PDB entry 5IPL | X-ray diffraction, 3.60 A resolution | chains D and F of the 9 polymer chains in the assembly

[Chain D]
Protein: DNA-directed RNA polymerase subunit beta'
From: Escherichia coli
Notes: EC 2.7.7.6
Reference sequence: P0A8T7 (RPOC_ECOLI); residues 1-1407 here = UniProt positions 1-1407
Amino-acid sequence (1407 residues; each row starts with the number of its first residue):
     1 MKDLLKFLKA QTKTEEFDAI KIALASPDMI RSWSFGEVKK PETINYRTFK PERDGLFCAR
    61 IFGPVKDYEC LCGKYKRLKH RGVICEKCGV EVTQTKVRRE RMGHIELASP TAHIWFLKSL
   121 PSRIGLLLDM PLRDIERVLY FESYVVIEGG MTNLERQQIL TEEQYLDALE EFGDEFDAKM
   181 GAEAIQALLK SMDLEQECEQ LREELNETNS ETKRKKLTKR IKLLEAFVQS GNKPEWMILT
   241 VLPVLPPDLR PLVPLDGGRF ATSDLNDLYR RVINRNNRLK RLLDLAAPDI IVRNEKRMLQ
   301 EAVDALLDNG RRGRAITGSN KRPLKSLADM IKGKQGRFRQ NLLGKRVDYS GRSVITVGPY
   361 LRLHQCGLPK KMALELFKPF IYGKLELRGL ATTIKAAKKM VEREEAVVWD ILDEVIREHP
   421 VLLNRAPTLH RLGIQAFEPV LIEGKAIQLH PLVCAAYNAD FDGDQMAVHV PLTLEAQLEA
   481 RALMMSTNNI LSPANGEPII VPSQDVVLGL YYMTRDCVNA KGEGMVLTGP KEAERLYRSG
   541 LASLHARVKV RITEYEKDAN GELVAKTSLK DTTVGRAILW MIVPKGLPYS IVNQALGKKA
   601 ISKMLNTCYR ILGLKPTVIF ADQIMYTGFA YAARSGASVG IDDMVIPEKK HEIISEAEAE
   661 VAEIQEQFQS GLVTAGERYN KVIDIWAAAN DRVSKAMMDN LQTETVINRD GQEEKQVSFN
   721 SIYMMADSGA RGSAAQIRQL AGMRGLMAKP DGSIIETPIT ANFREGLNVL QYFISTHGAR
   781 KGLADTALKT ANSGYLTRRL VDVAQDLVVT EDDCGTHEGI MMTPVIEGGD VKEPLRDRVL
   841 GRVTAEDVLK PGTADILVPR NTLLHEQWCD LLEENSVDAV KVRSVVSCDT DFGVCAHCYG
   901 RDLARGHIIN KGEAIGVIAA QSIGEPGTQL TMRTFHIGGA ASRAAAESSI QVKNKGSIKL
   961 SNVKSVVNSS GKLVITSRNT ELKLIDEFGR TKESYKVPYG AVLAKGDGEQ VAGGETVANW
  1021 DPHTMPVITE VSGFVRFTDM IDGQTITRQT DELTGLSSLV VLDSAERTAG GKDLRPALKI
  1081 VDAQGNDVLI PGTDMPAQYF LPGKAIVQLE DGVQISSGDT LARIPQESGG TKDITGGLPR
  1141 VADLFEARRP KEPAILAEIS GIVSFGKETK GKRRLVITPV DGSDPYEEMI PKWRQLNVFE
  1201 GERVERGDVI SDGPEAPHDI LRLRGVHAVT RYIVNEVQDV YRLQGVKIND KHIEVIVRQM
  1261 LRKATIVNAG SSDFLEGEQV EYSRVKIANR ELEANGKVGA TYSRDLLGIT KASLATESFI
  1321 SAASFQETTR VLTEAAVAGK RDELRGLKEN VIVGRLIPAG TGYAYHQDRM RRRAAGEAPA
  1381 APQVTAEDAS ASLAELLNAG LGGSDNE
Disordered / not traced: 1-14, 943-1131, 1377-1407
Swiss-Prot annotation at these positions:
  - binding site (Zn(2+)): Cys70, Cys72, Cys85, Cys88, Cys814, Cys888, Cys895, Cys898
  - binding site (Mg(2+)): Asp460, Asp462, Asp464
  - modified residue: Lys983 (N6-acetyllysine)
  - mutagenesis: Gln504 (Q504P: Resistant to antibiotics salinamide A and B), Asn690 (N690D: Resistant to antibiotics salinamide A and B), Met697 (M697V: Resistant to antibiotics salinamide A and B), Ala735 (A735T: Resistant to antibiotics salinamide A and B), Arg738 (R738C/H/P/S: Resistant to antibiotics salinamide A and B), Ala748 (A748E: Resistant to antibiotics salinamide A and B), Pro758 (P758S/T: Resistant to antibiotics salinamide A and B), Phe763 (F763C: Resistant to antibiotics salinamide A and B), Ser775 (S775A: Resistant to antibiotics salinamide A and B), Ala779 (A779T/V: Resistant to antibiotics salinamide A and B), Arg780 (R780C: Resistant to antibiotics salinamide A and B), Gly782 (G782A/C: Resistant to antibiotics salinamide A and B), 1 further mutagenesis entry in UniProt
Metal / ion sites: Zn2+ site 1: Cys70, Cys72, Cys85, Cys88; Mg2+ site 1: Asp460 (together with diphosphate) (shared with 1 residue of chain C); Mg2+ site 2: Asp460, Asp462, Asp464 (shared with 1 residue of chain 3); Zn2+ site 2: Cys814, Cys888, Cys895
Residues lining bound ligands: diphosphate (DPO): Asp460, Arg731, Arg933, His936, Ile937
Reported in the primary citation:
  - Mg2+ coordination: Asp460
  - binding site for diphosphate: Asp460, Arg731, Arg933, His936
  - binding site for nascent RNA 4-mer: His936
  - catalytic residues: His936 (citing earlier work)
  - conformationally variable residues (helix shift): Asp785 to Lys789

[Chain F]
Protein: RNA polymerase sigma factor RpoS
From: Escherichia coli
Reference sequence: P13445 (RPOS_ECOLI); residue numbers follow UniProt; this construct covers 1-330
Amino-acid sequence (336 residues; row label = number of the first residue in the row):
     1 MGQNTLKVHD LNEDAEFDEN GVEVFDEKAL VEEEPSDNDL AEEELLSQGA TQRVLDATQL
    61 YLGEIGYSPL LTAEEEVYFA RRALRGDVAS RRRMIESNLR LVVKIARRYG NRGLALLDLI
   121 EEGNLGLIRA VEKFDPERGF RFSTYATWWI RQTIERAIMN QTRTIRLPIH IVKELNVYLR
   181 TARELSHKLD HEPSAEEIAE QLDKPVDDVS RMLRLNERIT SVDTPLGGDS EKALLDILAD
   241 EKENGPEDTT QDDDMKQSIV KWLFELNAKQ REVLARRFGL LGYEAATLED VGREIGLTRE
   301 RVRQIQVEGL RRLREILQTQ GLNIEALFLE HHHHHH
Disordered / not traced: 1-52, 330-336
Sequence notes: conflict Gly2 (Ser in P13445), Glu33 (Gln in P13445), Leu329 (Arg in P13445); expression tag (331-336)
Swiss-Prot annotation at these positions:
  - DNA-binding region: Leu288 to Val307 (H-T-H motif)
  - region: Asp56 to Ala89 (Sigma-70 factor domain-1)
  - motif: Asp118 to Glu121 (Interaction with polymerase core subunit RpoC)
  - mutagenesis: Lys173 (K173E: Eliminates RpoS proteolysis. Lack of interaction with RssB), Glu174 (E174T: 2-fold increase in RpoS half-life. Does not affect interaction with RssB), Val177 (V177K: 3-fold increase in RpoS half-life), Tyr178 (Y178L: Does not affect RpoS half-life)
Reported in the primary citation:
  - binding site for synthetic template strand DNA: Arg112, Ile158, Arg163, Asn176, Arg180, Arg183
  - binding site for synthetic template strand DNA: Lys173 (proposed by the authors, not directly observed)

[How chain D and chain F interact]
Residue-residue contacts (81):
  Glu42(D) - Arg166(F)  salt bridge
  Thr43(D) - Thr164(F)  hydrogen bond (side chain-backbone)
  Thr43(D) - Ile165(F)
  Ile44(D) - Ile165(F)
  Tyr46(D) - Ile165(F)  hydrophobic
  Tyr46(D) - Leu167(F)  hydrophobic
  Tyr46(D) - Pro168(F)
  Tyr46(D) - Ile171(F)
  Leu78(D) - Tyr283(F)  hydrogen bond (backbone-side chain)
  Lys79(D) - Tyr283(F)
  Lys79(D) - Glu284(F)  salt bridge
  Arg81(D) - Tyr283(F)
  Arg133(D) - Arg53(F)
  Glu136(D) - Leu55(F)
  Arg137(D) - Arg53(F)
  Tyr140(D) - Leu55(F)  hydrophobic
  Phe141(D) - Glu64(F)
  Glu142(D) - Arg53(F)
  Glu162(D) - Glu64(F)
  Asp248(D) - Lys242(F)  salt bridge
  Arg259(D) - Glu217(F)
  Arg259(D) - Thr220(F)
  Phe260(D) - Ile219(F)
  Phe260(D) - Thr220(F)  hydrogen bond (backbone-backbone)
  Ala261(D) - Thr220(F)
  Ala261(D) - Val222(F)
  Thr262(D) - Ile219(F)
  Thr262(D) - Thr220(F)  hydrogen bond (backbone-backbone)
  Thr262(D) - Ser221(F)
  Thr262(D) - Val222(F)  hydrogen bond (backbone-backbone)
  Ser263(D) - Val222(F)
  Ser263(D) - Asp223(F)
  Asp264(D) - Ser221(F)  hydrogen bond
  Asp264(D) - Asp223(F)  hydrogen bond (backbone-side chain)
  Arg270(D) - Gln161(F)  hydrogen bond (side chain-backbone)
  Arg270(D) - Thr164(F)  hydrogen bond
  Asn274(D) - Gln161(F)  hydrogen bond
  Arg275(D) - Asp118(F)  salt bridge
  Arg278(D) - Asp118(F)  salt bridge
  Arg278(D) - Glu121(F)
  Arg278(D) - Glu122(F)
  Leu282(D) - Glu121(F)
  Leu282(D) - Leu125(F)  hydrophobic
  Leu285(D) - Leu125(F)  hydrophobic
  Leu285(D) - Glu132(F)
  Pro288(D) - Ile95(F)  hydrophobic
  Pro288(D) - Glu96(F)
  Ile290(D) - Tyr61(F)  hydrophobic
  Ile290(D) - Glu64(F)
  Ile290(D) - Ile65(F)  hydrophobic
  Ile290(D) - Leu99(F)  hydrophobic
  Ile291(D) - Ile95(F)  hydrophobic
  Ile291(D) - Glu121(F)
  Ile291(D) - Asn124(F)
  Asn294(D) - Tyr61(F)
  Asn294(D) - Glu121(F)  hydrogen bond
  Glu295(D) - Glu121(F)
  Arg297(D) - Ala57(F)
  Arg297(D) - Leu60(F)
  Arg297(D) - Tyr61(F)
  Arg297(D) - Glu64(F)  salt bridge
  Met298(D) - Leu117(F)  hydrophobic
  Met298(D) - Asp118(F)
  Met298(D) - Glu121(F)
  Asn320(D) - Thr224(F)  hydrogen bond
  Arg322(D) - Ser221(F)  hydrogen bond
  Arg322(D) - Asp223(F)
  Arg322(D) - Thr224(F)  hydrogen bond
  Arg322(D) - Pro225(F)
  Gln335(D) - Glu231(F)
  Tyr382(D) - Glu247(F)  hydrogen bond
  Thr392(D) - Asn323(F)
  Thr393(D) - Asp254(F)
  Thr393(D) - Leu327(F)
  Ile394(D) - Thr250(F)
  Ile394(D) - Gln251(F)
  Ile394(D) - Asp254(F)  hydrogen bond (backbone-side chain)
  Lys395(D) - Gln251(F)
  Lys395(D) - Leu327(F)  hydrogen bond (side chain-backbone)
  Lys395(D) - Leu329(F)
  Lys399(D) - Leu329(F)
Also at the interface, not in a pair above, chain D (60 interface residues in all): Pro41, Asn45, Asp134, Pro251, Leu255, Asp267, Arg271, Ala286, Ala287, Asp289, Arg293, Glu301, Lys325, Met330, Lys378, Ala396, Lys398
Also at the interface, not in a pair above, chain F (51 interface residues in all): Arg92, Ala115, Ile128, Arg163, Leu215, Leu234, Leu238, Ala326

[In short]
60 residues of chain D and 51 residues of chain F are in contact, with 17 hydrogen bonds and 6 salt bridges.
Polar contacts include Glu42(D)-Arg166(F), Lys79(D)-Glu284(F) and Asp248(D)-Lys242(F). Ligands of chain D:
diphosphate. The paper reports the catalytic residue His936(D); a binding site for synthetic template strand
DNA at Arg112(F), Ile158(F) and Arg163(F) among others.
Chain D is DNA-directed RNA polymerase subunit beta' and chain F is RNA polymerase sigma factor RpoS, both
from Escherichia coli; the structure, SigmaS-transcription initiation complex with 4-nt nascent RNA, was
determined by X-ray diffraction together with 5IPM and 5IPN from the same study.
